Entry 4AUE (X-ray diffraction, 2.70 A resolution); this record covers chains A and D of the 4 polymer chains in the assembly.

[Chain A (and D)]
Molecule: Catalase-phenol oxidase
Source organism: Scytalidium thermophilum
Notes: EC 1.11.1.6; chain D of this document is another copy of the same molecule, construct and numbering; everything in this record applies to it too
Amino-acid sequence (717 residues; each row starts with the number of its first residue; numbers below 1 keep their minus sign (Met-18 is residue -18)):
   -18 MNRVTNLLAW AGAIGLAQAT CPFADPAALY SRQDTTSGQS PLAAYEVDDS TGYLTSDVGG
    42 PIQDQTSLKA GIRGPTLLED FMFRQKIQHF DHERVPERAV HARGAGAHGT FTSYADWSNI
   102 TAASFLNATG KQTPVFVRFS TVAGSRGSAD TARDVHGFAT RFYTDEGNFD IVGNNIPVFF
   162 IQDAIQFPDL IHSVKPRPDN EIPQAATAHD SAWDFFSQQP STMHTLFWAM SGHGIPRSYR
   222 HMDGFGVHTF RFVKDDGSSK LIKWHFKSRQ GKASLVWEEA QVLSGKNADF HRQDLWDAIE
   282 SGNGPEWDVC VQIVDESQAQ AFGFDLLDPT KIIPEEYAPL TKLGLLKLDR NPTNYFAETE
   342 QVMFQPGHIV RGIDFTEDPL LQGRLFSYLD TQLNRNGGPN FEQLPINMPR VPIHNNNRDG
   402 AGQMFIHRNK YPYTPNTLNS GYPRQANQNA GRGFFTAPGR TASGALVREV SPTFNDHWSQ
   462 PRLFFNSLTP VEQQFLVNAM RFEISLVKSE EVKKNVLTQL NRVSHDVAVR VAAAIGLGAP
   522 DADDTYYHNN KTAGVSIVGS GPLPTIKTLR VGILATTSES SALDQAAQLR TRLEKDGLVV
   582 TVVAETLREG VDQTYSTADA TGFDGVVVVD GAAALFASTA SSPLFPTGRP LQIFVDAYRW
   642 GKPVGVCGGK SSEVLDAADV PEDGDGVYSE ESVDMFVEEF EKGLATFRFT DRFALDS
Unresolved in the structure: -18 to 26, 619-620, 698 (chain D: -18 to 26, 619-621)
Covalent attachments: N-acetylglucosamine (NAG) linked to Asn100, Asn108, Asn531
Metal / ion sites: cis-heme d hydroxychlorin gamma-spirolactone Fe near Tyr369 (its only coordinating residue here)
Ligand contacts:
  - cis-heme d hydroxychlorin gamma-spirolactone (HDD), molecule 1: Ile68, Phe71, Asp72
  - cis-heme d hydroxychlorin gamma-spirolactone (HDD), molecule 2: Arg79, Ala80, Val81, His82, Arg119, Ser121, Gly138, Phe139, Ala140, Val153, Gly154, Asn155, Phe160, Ala165, Phe168, Val228, His229, Val343, Phe345, Leu361, Gly364, Arg365, Ser368, Tyr369, Thr372, Gln373, Arg376

[Chain A / chain D interface]
Pairs across the interface (223):
  Glu27(A) with Ile407(D); Arg409(D), salt bridge
  Val28(A) with Phe406(D), hydrophobic; Ile407(D), hydrogen bond (backbone-backbone); His408(D); Arg409(D), hydrogen bond (backbone-backbone)
  Asp29(A) with His395(D), hydrogen bond (backbone-side chain); Arg409(D), salt bridge
  Asp30(A) with Ile394(D); His395(D), salt bridge; Asn396(D); Asn410(D); Asn420(D), hydrogen bond (backbone-side chain); Tyr423(D)
  Ser31(A) with Tyr423(D)
  Thr32(A) with His395(D); Tyr423(D)
  Gly33(A) with Tyr423(D); Pro424(D); Arg425(D), hydrogen bond (backbone-backbone)
  Tyr34(A) with His395(D); Arg425(D); Gln426(D); Ala427(D), hydrophobic; Ala431(D), hydrophobic; Gly432(D)
  Leu35(A) with His395(D); Asn396(D); Pro424(D), hydrophobic; Arg425(D), hydrogen bond (backbone-backbone)
  Thr36(A) with Ile394(D); His395(D), hydrogen bond (backbone-backbone); Asn396(D), hydrogen bond (backbone-side chain)
  Ser37(A) with Ile394(D); Asn396(D)
  Asp38(A) with Glu383(D); Pro390(D); Ile394(D); Asn396(D), hydrogen bond; Asn398(D), hydrogen bond
  Val39(A) with Gly148(D); Asn149(D), hydrogen bond (backbone-backbone); His349(D); Glu383(D); Pro390(D)
  Gly40(A) with Glu147(D); Gly148(D); Val392(D); Pro393(D)
  Gly41(A) with Glu147(D); Gly148(D)
  Pro42(A) with Glu147(D); Ala427(D), hydrophobic; Gly432(D); Arg433(D); Gly434(D); Phe435(D), hydrogen bond (backbone-backbone)
  Ile43(A) with Ala427(D), hydrogen bond (backbone-backbone)
  Gln44(A) with Gln426(D); Ala427(D), hydrogen bond (backbone-backbone)
  Asp45(A) with Gln426(D), hydrogen bond (backbone-side chain)
  Gln46(A) with Thr415(D); Gln426(D), hydrogen bond (backbone-side chain)
  Leu49(A) with Thr437(D)
  Leu59(A) with Gln363(D); Phe367(D), hydrophobic
  Glu60(A) with Asp355(D); Phe356(D); Gln363(D), hydrogen bond; Leu366(D); Arg441(D), salt bridge
  Phe62(A) with Gly348(D); Ile350(D), hydrophobic; Phe435(D), hydrophobic
  Met63(A) with Phe435(D), hydrophobic
  Arg65(A) with Leu366(D); Phe367(D); Leu370(D)
  Gln66(A) with Leu370(D); Asn398(D), hydrogen bond
  Gln69(A) with Leu370(D), hydrogen bond (side chain-backbone); Leu374(D); Phe382(D)
  His70(A) with Pro380(D); Asn381(D); Asn398(D)
  His73(A) with Leu374(D); Pro380(D); Gly401(D)
  Glu74(A) with Arg399(D); Asp400(D); Gly401(D), hydrogen bond (backbone-backbone)
  Val76(A) with Ala402(D)
  Glu147(A) with Gly40(D); Gly41(D); Pro42(D)
  Gly148(A) with Val39(D); Gly40(D); Gly41(D)
  Asn149(A) with Val39(D), hydrogen bond (backbone-backbone)
  Thr334(A) with Ile407(D); His408(D); Arg409(D)
  Phe337(A) with Asp400(D); Gly401(D)
  Ala338(A) with Phe406(D)
  Glu339(A) with Ile407(D)
  Gln342(A) with Gly403(D); Gln404(D), hydrogen bond (side chain-backbone)
  Gly348(A) with Phe62(D)
  His349(A) with Val39(D)
  Ile350(A) with Phe62(D), hydrophobic
  Asp355(A) with Glu60(D)
  Phe356(A) with Glu60(D)
  Gln363(A) with Leu59(D); Glu60(D), hydrogen bond
  Leu366(A) with Glu60(D); Arg65(D)
  Phe367(A) with Leu59(D), hydrophobic; Arg65(D)
  Leu370(A) with Arg65(D); Gln66(D); Gln69(D)
  Leu374(A) with Gln69(D); His73(D)
  Asn377(A) with Ala402(D); Gly403(D)
  Pro380(A) with His70(D); His73(D)
  Asn381(A) with His70(D)
  Phe382(A) with Gln69(D)
  Glu383(A) with Asp38(D); Val39(D)
  Gln384(A) with Met405(D)
  Leu385(A) with Gly403(D); Gln404(D); Met405(D), hydrophobic
  Pro386(A) with Met405(D)
  Asn388(A) with Val39(D)
  Pro390(A) with Asp38(D); Val39(D); Gly40(D)
  Val392(A) with Gly40(D)
  Pro393(A) with Thr36(D); Gly40(D)
  Ile394(A) with Val28(D); Asp30(D); Thr36(D); Ser37(D); Asp38(D)
  His395(A) with Asp29(D), hydrogen bond (side chain-backbone); Asp30(D), salt bridge; Thr32(D); Tyr34(D); Leu35(D); Thr36(D), hydrogen bond (backbone-backbone)
  Asn396(A) with Asp30(D); Leu35(D); Thr36(D), hydrogen bond (side chain-backbone); Ser37(D); Asp38(D), hydrogen bond
  Asn398(A) with Asp38(D), hydrogen bond; Gln66(D), hydrogen bond; His70(D)
  Arg399(A) with Glu74(D)
  Asp400(A) with Glu74(D); Phe337(D)
  Gly401(A) with His73(D); Glu74(D), hydrogen bond (backbone-backbone); Phe337(D)
  Ala402(A) with Val76(D); Asn377(D)
  Gly403(A) with Gln342(D); Asn377(D); Leu385(D)
  Gln404(A) with Gln342(D), hydrogen bond (backbone-side chain); Leu385(D)
  Met405(A) with Gln384(D); Leu385(D), hydrophobic; Pro386(D); Met405(D), hydrophobic
  Phe406(A) with Val28(D), hydrophobic; Ala338(D)
  Ile407(A) with Glu27(D); Val28(D), hydrogen bond (backbone-backbone); Thr334(D); Glu339(D)
  His408(A) with Val28(D); Thr334(D)
  Arg409(A) with Glu27(D), salt bridge; Val28(D), hydrogen bond (backbone-backbone); Asp29(D), salt bridge; Thr334(D)
  Asn410(A) with Asp30(D)
  Thr415(A) with Gln46(D)
  Asn420(A) with Asp30(D), hydrogen bond (side chain-backbone)
  Tyr423(A) with Asp30(D); Ser31(D); Thr32(D); Gly33(D)
  Pro424(A) with Gly33(D); Leu35(D), hydrophobic
  Arg425(A) with Gly33(D), hydrogen bond (backbone-backbone); Tyr34(D), hydrogen bond; Leu35(D), hydrogen bond (backbone-backbone)
  Gln426(A) with Tyr34(D); Gln44(D); Asp45(D), hydrogen bond (side chain-backbone); Gln46(D), hydrogen bond (side chain-backbone)
  Ala427(A) with Tyr34(D), hydrophobic; Pro42(D), hydrophobic; Ile43(D), hydrogen bond (backbone-backbone); Gln44(D), hydrogen bond (backbone-backbone)
  Ala431(A) with Tyr34(D)
  Gly432(A) with Tyr34(D); Pro42(D)
  Arg433(A) with Pro42(D)
  Gly434(A) with Pro42(D)
  Phe435(A) with Pro42(D), hydrogen bond (backbone-backbone); Phe62(D), hydrophobic; Met63(D), hydrophobic
  Thr437(A) with Leu49(D)
  Arg441(A) with Glu60(D), salt bridge
Interface residues without a listed pair, chain A (100 interface residues in all): Pro56, Lys67, Arg75, Asn335, Gly364, Asp371, Ala443, Leu447
Interface residues without a listed pair, chain D (100 interface residues in all): Ala51, Pro56, Lys67, Arg75, Asn335, Gly364, Asp371, Asn388, Leu447

[In short]
The chain A/chain D interface involves 100 residues from each chain, with 42 hydrogen bonds and 8 salt
bridges. Among the polar pairs are Glu27(A)-Arg409(D), Asp29(A)-Arg409(D) and Asp30(A)-His395(D). Ligands of
chain A: cis-heme d hydroxychlorin gamma-spirolactone. Covalently linked N-acetylglucosamine: at Asn100(A),
Asn108(A) and Asn531(A).
Chain A and chain D are both Catalase-phenol oxidase (Scytalidium thermophilum); the structure, Crystal
structure, recombinant expression and mutagenesis studies of the bifunctional catalase-phenol oxidase from
Scytalidium thermophilum, was determined by X-ray diffraction together with 4AUL, 4AUM and 4AUN from the same
study.
